PDB entry 6XPY | X-ray diffraction, 3.60 A resolution | chains C and B of the 3 polymer chains in the assembly

== Chain C ==
Name: Fab light chain
Organism: Homo sapiens
Notes: antibody fragment or engineered binder
Chain sequence (214 residues; row label = number of the first residue in the row):
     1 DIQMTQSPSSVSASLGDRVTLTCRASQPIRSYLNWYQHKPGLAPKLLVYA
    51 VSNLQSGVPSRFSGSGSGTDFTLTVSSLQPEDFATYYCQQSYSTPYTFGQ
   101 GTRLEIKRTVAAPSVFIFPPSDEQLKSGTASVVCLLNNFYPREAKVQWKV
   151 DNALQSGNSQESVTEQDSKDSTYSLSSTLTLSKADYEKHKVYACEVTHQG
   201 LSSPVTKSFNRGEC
Unresolved in the structure: 213-214
Disulfides: Cys-23/Cys-88, Cys-134/Cys-194

== Chain B ==
Name: Fab heavy chain
Organism: Homo sapiens
Notes: antibody fragment or engineered binder
Chain sequence (238 residues; numbered 1 to 238; the number before each row is that of its first residue):
     1 QVQLQESGPGLVKPSETLSLTCTVSGGSLSIYYWSWVRQSPGKGLEWIGY
    51 ISNSGSPTYHPSLKSRVTISLDTSKSQFSLKLTSVTAADTALYFCARGVL
   101 EQLAPDFDSYYYGMNVWGQGTTVTVSGASTKGPSVFPLAPSSKSTSGGTA
   151 ALGCLVKDYFPEPVTVSWNSGALTSGVHTFPAVLQSSGLYSLSSVVTVPS
   201 SSLGTQTYICNVNHKPSNTKVDKRVEPKSCDKHHHHHH
Unresolved in the structure: 229-238
Disulfides: Cys-22/Cys-95, Cys-154/Cys-210

== Chain C / chain B interface ==
Contacting residue pairs (75; chain C residue first):
  Arg-30(C) / Asp-106(B)  salt bridge
  Ser-31(C) / Tyr-111(B)  hydrogen bond
  Tyr-32(C) / Asp-106(B)  hydrogen bond
  Tyr-32(C) / Asp-108(B)  hydrogen bond (side chain-backbone)
  Tyr-32(C) / Ser-109(B)  hydrogen bond (side chain-backbone)
  Tyr-32(C) / Tyr-111(B)
  Asn-34(C) / Tyr-112(B)  hydrogen bond (side chain-backbone)
  Tyr-36(C) / Met-114(B)
  His-38(C) / Gln-39(B)  hydrogen bond
  Ala-43(C) / Trp-117(B)  hydrophobic
  Ala-43(C) / Gly-118(B)
  Pro-44(C) / Trp-117(B)
  Leu-46(C) / Met-114(B)
  Leu-46(C) / Asn-115(B)
  Leu-46(C) / Trp-117(B)
  Tyr-49(C) / Glu-101(B)  hydrogen bond
  Tyr-49(C) / Leu-103(B)  hydrophobic
  Tyr-49(C) / Tyr-111(B)
  Ala-50(C) / Tyr-111(B)  hydrophobic
  Gln-89(C) / Tyr-112(B)  hydrogen bond (side chain-backbone)
  Ser-91(C) / Tyr-110(B)
  Ser-91(C) / Tyr-111(B)
  Ser-91(C) / Tyr-112(B)  hydrogen bond (side chain-backbone)
  Tyr-92(C) / Ser-109(B)
  Thr-94(C) / Trp-47(B)
  Pro-95(C) / Trp-47(B)
  Pro-95(C) / His-60(B)  hydrogen bond (backbone-side chain)
  Tyr-96(C) / Trp-47(B)
  Tyr-96(C) / Tyr-50(B)  hydrogen bond
  Tyr-96(C) / Tyr-112(B)  hydrophobic
  Phe-98(C) / Val-37(B)  hydrophobic
  Phe-98(C) / Leu-45(B)
  Phe-98(C) / Trp-47(B)  hydrophobic
  Phe-116(C) / Ser-144(B)
  Phe-116(C) / Thr-145(B)
  Phe-116(C) / Ser-146(B)
  Phe-116(C) / Thr-149(B)
  Phe-116(C) / Ala-151(B)  hydrophobic
  Ile-117(C) / Ser-144(B)
  Phe-118(C) / Leu-138(B)
  Phe-118(C) / Ala-139(B)
  Phe-118(C) / Ser-144(B)
  Phe-118(C) / Ala-151(B)
  Ser-121(C) / Phe-136(B)
  Ser-121(C) / Pro-137(B)
  Glu-123(C) / Phe-136(B)
  Glu-123(C) / Pro-137(B)
  Glu-123(C) / Lys-223(B)  salt bridge
  Gln-124(C) / Phe-136(B)
  Gln-124(C) / Lys-157(B)
  Ser-131(C) / Leu-155(B)
  Ser-131(C) / Lys-157(B)
  Val-133(C) / Leu-138(B)  hydrophobic
  Leu-135(C) / Phe-180(B)  hydrophobic
  Leu-135(C) / Val-195(B)  hydrophobic
  Asn-137(C) / His-178(B)
  Asn-137(C) / Thr-197(B)
  Gln-160(C) / Val-183(B)
  Gln-160(C) / Leu-184(B)  hydrogen bond (side chain-backbone)
  Gln-160(C) / Gln-185(B)
  Glu-161(C) / Val-183(B)
  Ser-162(C) / Phe-180(B)
  Ser-162(C) / Pro-181(B)  hydrogen bond (side chain-backbone)
  Ser-162(C) / Val-183(B)
  Val-163(C) / Pro-181(B)
  Thr-164(C) / Phe-180(B)
  Asp-167(C) / His-178(B)
  Ser-174(C) / His-178(B)
  Ser-174(C) / Phe-180(B)
  Leu-175(C) / Phe-180(B)
  Ser-176(C) / Phe-180(B)
  Ser-176(C) / Ser-193(B)  hydrogen bond
  Thr-180(C) / Lys-157(B)
  Lys-207(C) / Lys-143(B)  hydrogen bond (side chain-backbone)
  Ser-208(C) / Lys-143(B)
Interface residues without a listed pair, chain C (48 interface residues in all): Tyr-87, Gly-99, Gln-100, Ser-114, Ser-127, Thr-129, Asn-138, Thr-178
Interface residues without a listed pair, chain B (51 interface residues in all): Gly-44, Glu-46, Pro-61, Phe-94, Phe-107, Gly-113, Gln-119, Val-135, Pro-140, Leu-152, Thr-179
Interface features reported in the paper:
  - interface residues, chain C: Asn-34(C), Tyr-36(C), Tyr-49(C), Gln-89(C)

== Summary ==
Chain C and chain B form an interface of 48 and 51 residues respectively, with 15 hydrogen bonds and 2 salt
bridges. Among the polar pairs are Arg-30(C)/Asp-106(B), Glu-123(C)/Lys-223(B) and Ser-31(C)/Tyr-111(B). The
paper reports interface residues Asn-34(C), Tyr-36(C) and Tyr-49(C) among others.
Here chain C is Fab light chain and chain B is Fab heavy chain, both from Homo sapiens. Entry 6XPY (Human
antibody S1V2-58 in complex with the influenza hemagglutinin head domain of A/Texas/50/2012(H3N2)) was
determined by X-ray diffraction together with 6XPQ, 6XPX, 6XPZ, 6XQ2 and 6XQ4 from the same study.
